Entry 8HFZ (electron microscopy, 2.71 A resolution); this record covers chains A and E of the 4 polymer chains in the assembly.

== Chain A ==
Protein: Spike glycoprotein
From: Severe acute respiratory syndrome coronavirus 2
Reference sequence: P0DTC2 (SPIKE_SARS2); residue numbers follow UniProt; this construct covers 1-1217
Sequence (1217 residues; numbered 1 to 1217; the number before each row is that of its first residue):
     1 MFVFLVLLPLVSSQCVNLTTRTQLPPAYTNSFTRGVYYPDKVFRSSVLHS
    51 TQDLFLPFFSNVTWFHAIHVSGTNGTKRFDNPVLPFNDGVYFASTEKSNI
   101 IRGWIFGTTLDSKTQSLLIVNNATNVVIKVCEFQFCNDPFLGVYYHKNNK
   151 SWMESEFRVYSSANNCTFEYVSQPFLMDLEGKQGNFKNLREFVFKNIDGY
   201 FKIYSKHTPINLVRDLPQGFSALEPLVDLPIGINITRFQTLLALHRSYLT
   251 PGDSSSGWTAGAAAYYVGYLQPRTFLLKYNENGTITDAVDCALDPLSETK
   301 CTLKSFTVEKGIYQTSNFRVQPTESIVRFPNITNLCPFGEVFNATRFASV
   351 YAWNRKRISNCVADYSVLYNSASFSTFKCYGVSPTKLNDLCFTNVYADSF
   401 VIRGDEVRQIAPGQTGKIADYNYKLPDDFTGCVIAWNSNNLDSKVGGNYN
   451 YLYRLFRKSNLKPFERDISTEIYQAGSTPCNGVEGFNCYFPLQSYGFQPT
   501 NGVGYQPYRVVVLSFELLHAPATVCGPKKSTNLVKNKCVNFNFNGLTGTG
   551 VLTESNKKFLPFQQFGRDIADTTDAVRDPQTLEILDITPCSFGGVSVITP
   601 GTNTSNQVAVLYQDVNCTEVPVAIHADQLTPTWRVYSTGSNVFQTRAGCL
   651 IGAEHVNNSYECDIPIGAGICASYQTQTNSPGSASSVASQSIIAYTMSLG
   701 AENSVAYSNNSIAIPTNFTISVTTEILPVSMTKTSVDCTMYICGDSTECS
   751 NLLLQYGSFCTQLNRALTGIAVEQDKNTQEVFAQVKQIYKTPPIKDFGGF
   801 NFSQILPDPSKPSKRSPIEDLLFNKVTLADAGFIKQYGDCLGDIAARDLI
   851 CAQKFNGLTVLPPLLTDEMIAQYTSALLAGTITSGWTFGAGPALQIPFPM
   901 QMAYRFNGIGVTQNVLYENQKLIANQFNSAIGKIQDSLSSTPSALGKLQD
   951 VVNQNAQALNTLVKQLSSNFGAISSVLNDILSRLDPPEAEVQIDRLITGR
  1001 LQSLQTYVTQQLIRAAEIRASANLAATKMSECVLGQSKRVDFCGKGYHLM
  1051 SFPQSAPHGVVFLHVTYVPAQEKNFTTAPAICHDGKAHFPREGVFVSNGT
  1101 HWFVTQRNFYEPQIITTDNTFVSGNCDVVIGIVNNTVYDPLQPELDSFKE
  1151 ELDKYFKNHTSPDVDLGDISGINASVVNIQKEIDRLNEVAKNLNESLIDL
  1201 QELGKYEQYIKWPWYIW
Not modelled in the structure: 1-13, 69-76, 142-153, 177-187, 248-256, 677-689, 828-847, 1148-1217
Construct notes: engineered mutation Gly682 (Arg in P0DTC2), Ser683 (Arg in P0DTC2), Ser685 (Arg in P0DTC2), Pro817 (Phe in P0DTC2), Pro892 (Ala in P0DTC2), Pro899 (Ala in P0DTC2), Pro942 (Ala in P0DTC2), Pro986 (Lys in P0DTC2), Pro987 (Val in P0DTC2)
Curated features (UniProtKB/Swiss-Prot):
  - region: Asn280 to Cys301 (Putative superantigen), Arg403 to Asp405 (Integrin-binding motif), Asn448 to Phe456 (Immunodominant HLA epitope recognized by the CD8+), Pro681, Ala684 (Putative superantigen), Ser816 to Tyr837 (Fusion peptide 1), Lys835 to Phe855 (Fusion peptide 2), Asp1163 to Glu1202 (Heptad repeat 2)
  - site: Arg815, Ser816 (Cleavage)
  - glycosylation: Asn17 (N-linked (GlcNAc...) (complex) asparagine), Asn61 (N-linked (GlcNAc...) (hybrid) asparagine), Asn74 (N-linked (GlcNAc...) (complex) asparagine), Asn122 (N-linked (GlcNAc...) (hybrid) asparagine), Asn149 (N-linked (GlcNAc...) (complex) asparagine), Asn165 (N-linked (GlcNAc...) (complex) asparagine), Asn234 (N-linked (GlcNAc...) (high mannose) asparagine), Asn282 (N-linked (GlcNAc...) (complex) asparagine), Thr323 (O-linked (GalNAc) threonine), Ser325 (O-linked (HexNAc...) serine), Asn331 (N-linked (GlcNAc...) (complex) asparagine), Asn343 (N-linked (GlcNAc...) (complex) asparagine), Asn603 (N-linked (GlcNAc...) (hybrid) asparagine), Asn616 (N-linked (GlcNAc...) (complex) asparagine), Asn657 (N-linked (GlcNAc...) (complex) asparagine), Thr676 (O-linked (GlcNAc...) threonine), Thr678 (O-linked (GlcNAc...) threonine), Asn709 (N-linked (GlcNAc...) (high mannose) asparagine), Asn717 (N-linked (GlcNAc...) (hybrid) asparagine), Asn801 (N-linked (GlcNAc...) (hybrid) asparagine) and 6 more in UniProt
  - natural variant: Leu5 (L5F: In strain: Iota/B.1.526), Ser13 (S13I: In strain: Epsilon/B.1.427/B.1.429), Leu18 (L18F: In strain: Beta/B.1.351, Gamma/P.1 and 1 more), Thr19 (T19I: In strain: Omicron/BQ.1.1, Omicron/XBB.1.5 and 1 more; T19R: In strain: Delta/B.1.617.2, Omicron/BA.2 and 4 more), Thr20 (T20N: In strain: Gamma/P.1), Leu24 to Ala27 (sequence variant, change not given here; In strain: Omicron/BA.2, Omicron/BA.2.12.1 and 6 more), Pro26 (P26S: In strain: Gamma/P.1), Gln52 (Q52H: In strain: Omicron/EG.5.1), Ala67 (A67V: In strain: Eta/B.1.525, Omicron/BA.1), His69 to Val70 (deletion: In strain: Alpha/B.1.1.7, Eta/B.1.525 and 5 more), Gly75 (G75V: In strain: Lambda/C.37), Thr76 (T76I: In strain: Lambda/C.37), 82 further natural variant entries in UniProt
  - mutagenesis: His69 to Val70 (Increased incorporation of cleaved spike into virions), Asn121 (N121Q: Partial loss of biliverdin affinity), Arg190 (R190K: Partial loss of biliverdin affinity), Asn234 (N234Q: Increased resistance to neutralizing antibodies), Asn331 (N331Q: Reduced viral infectivity), Asn343 (N343Q: Reduced viral infectivity), Leu452 (L452R: Increased resistance to neutralizing antibodies. Decreases HLA binding to NF9 epitope. Increased binding affinity to human ACE2), Tyr453 (Y453F: Decreased HLA binding to NF9 epitope. Increased binding affinity to human ACE2), Ala475 (A475V: Increased resistance to neutralizing antibodies), Val483 (V483A: Increased resistance to neutralizing antibodies), Glu484 (E484D: Increased replication in human TMEM106B overexpressing cells), Phe490 (F490L: Increased resistance to neutralizing antibodies and human covalescent sera neutralization), 12 further mutagenesis entries in UniProt
Cystine bridges: Cys15-Cys136, Cys131-Cys166, Cys291-Cys301, Cys336-Cys361, Cys379-Cys432, Cys391-Cys525, Cys480-Cys488, Cys538-Cys590, Cys617-Cys649, Cys662-Cys671, Cys738-Cys760, Cys743-Cys749, Cys1032-Cys1043, Cys1082-Cys1126
Covalent attachments: N-acetylglucosamine (NAG) linked to Asn61, Asn122, Asn234, Asn282, Asn331, Asn616, Asn709, Asn717, Asn801, Asn1074, Asn1098, Asn1134

== Chain E ==
Protein: Angiotensin-converting enzyme
From: Odocoileus virginianus texanus
Notes: EC 3.4.-.-
Reference sequence: A0A6J0Z472 (A0A6J0Z472_ODOVR); residues 20-680 here correspond to UniProt positions 19-679 (UniProt number = residue number - 1)
Sequence (661 residues; row label = number of the first residue in the row):
    20 STTEEQAKTFLEKFNHEAEDLSYQSSLASWNYNTNITDENVQKMNEARAK
    70 WSAFYEEQSRMAKTYSLEEIQNLTLKRQLKALQQSGTSVLSAEKSKRLNT
   120 ILNTMSTIYSTGKVLDPNTQECLALEPGLDDIMENSRDYNRRLWAWEGWR
   170 AEVGKQLRPLYEEYVVLENEMARANNYEDYGDYWRGDYEVTEAGDYDYSR
   220 DQLMKDVENTFAEIKPLYEQLHAYVRAKLMDTYPSYISPTGCLPAHLLGD
   270 MWGRFWTNLYSLTVPFKHKPSIDVTEKMKNQSWDAERIFKEAEKFFVSIS
   320 LPHMTQGFWDNSMLTEPGDGRKVVCHPTAWDLGKGDFRIKMCTKVTMDDF
   370 LTAHHEMGHIQYDMAYAAQPYLLRDGANEGFHEAVGEIMSLSAATPHYLK
   420 ALGLLEPDFYEDNETEINFLLKQALTIVGTLPFTYMLEKWRWMVFKGEIP
   470 KEQWMEKWWEMKREIVGVVEPLPHDETYCDPACLFHVAEDYSFIRYYTRT
   520 IYQFQFHEALCKTANHEGALFKCDISNSTEAGQRLLQMLSLGKSEPWTLA
   570 LESIVGIKTMDVKPLLNYFEPLFTWLKEQNRNSFVGWSTEWTPYSDQSIK
   620 VRISLKSALGKNADANCPFVWCVPPVSHLVAIVIRSAVTVSQCCVQATLV
   670 LLNPGPKVPEE
Not modelled in the structure: 615-680
Cystine bridges: Cys344-Cys361, Cys530-Cys542
Covalent attachments: N-acetylglucosamine (NAG) linked to Asn54, Asn91, Asn432, Asn546
Ion coordination: Zn2+: His374, His378

== Chain A / chain E interface ==
Pairs across the interface (28; chain A residue first):
  Lys417(A) - Glu31(E)  salt bridge
  Tyr453(A) - His35(E)
  Leu455(A) - Glu31(E)
  Phe456(A) - Glu31(E)
  Tyr473(A) - Thr28(E)
  Ala475(A) - Glu24(E)
  Ala475(A) - Thr28(E)
  Gly476(A) - Ser20(E)
  Gly476(A) - Gln25(E)
  Ser477(A) - Ser20(E)  hydrogen bond (side chain-backbone)
  Glu484(A) - Lys32(E)  salt bridge
  Phe486(A) - Gln25(E)
  Phe486(A) - Tyr84(E)  hydrophobic
  Asn487(A) - Gln25(E)
  Tyr489(A) - Gln25(E)  hydrogen bond (side chain-backbone)
  Tyr489(A) - Thr28(E)
  Tyr489(A) - Phe29(E)
  Tyr489(A) - Tyr84(E)  hydrogen bond
  Gln493(A) - His35(E)  hydrogen bond
  Gln493(A) - Glu36(E)
  Ser494(A) - His35(E)
  Gln498(A) - Lys353(E)
  Thr500(A) - Tyr42(E)  hydrogen bond
  Thr500(A) - Asp355(E)
  Asn501(A) - Lys353(E)
  Gly502(A) - Lys353(E)  hydrogen bond (backbone-backbone)
  Gly502(A) - Gly354(E)
  Tyr505(A) - Lys353(E)  hydrogen bond
Also at the interface, not in a pair above, chain A (20 interface residues in all): Gly485
Also at the interface, not in a pair above, chain E (15 interface residues in all): Met80

== Overview ==
20 residues of chain A and 15 residues of chain E are in contact; the contacts include 7 hydrogen bonds and 2
salt bridges. Polar contacts include Lys417(A)-Glu31(E), Glu484(A)-Lys32(E) and Ser477(A)-Ser20(E).
Chain A is Spike glycoprotein (Severe acute respiratory syndrome coronavirus 2) and chain E is
Angiotensin-converting enzyme (Odocoileus virginianus texanus); the structure, Cryo-EM structure of SARS-CoV-2
prototype spike protein in complex with white-tailed deer ACE2, was determined by electron microscopy,
deposited together with 8HFX, 8HFY, 8HG0, 8IFY and 8IFZ.
